8B1J - chains A and B of the 3 polymer chains in the assembly; structure by X-ray diffraction, 2.67 A resolution.

Chain A:
Protein: Dipeptide and tripeptide permease B
Organism: Escherichia coli
UniProt: P36837 (DTPB_ECOLI); residue numbers follow UniProt; this construct covers 1-489
Amino-acid sequence (489 residues; row label = number of the first residue in the row):
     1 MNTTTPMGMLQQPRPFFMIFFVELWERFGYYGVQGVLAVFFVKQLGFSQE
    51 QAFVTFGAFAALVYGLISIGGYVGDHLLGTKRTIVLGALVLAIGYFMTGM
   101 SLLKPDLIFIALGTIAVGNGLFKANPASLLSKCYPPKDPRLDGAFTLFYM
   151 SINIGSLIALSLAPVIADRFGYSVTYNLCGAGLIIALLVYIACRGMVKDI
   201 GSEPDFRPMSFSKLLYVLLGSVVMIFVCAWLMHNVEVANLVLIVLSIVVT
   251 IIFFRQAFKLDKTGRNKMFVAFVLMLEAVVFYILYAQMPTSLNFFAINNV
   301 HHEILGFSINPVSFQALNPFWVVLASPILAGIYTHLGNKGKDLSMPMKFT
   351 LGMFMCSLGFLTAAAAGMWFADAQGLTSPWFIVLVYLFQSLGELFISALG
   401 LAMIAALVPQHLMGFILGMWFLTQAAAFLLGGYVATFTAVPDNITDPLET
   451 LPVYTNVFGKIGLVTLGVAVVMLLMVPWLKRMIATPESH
Not modelled in the structure: 1-10, 257-265, 333-342, 409-412, 485-489
What the authors report for this chain:
  - binding site for Ser-leu: Arg-27, Asn-153, Ser-156, Asn-318, Glu-393

Chain B:
Protein: Nanobody 132
Organism: Lama glama
Notes: antibody fragment or engineered binder
Amino-acid sequence (127 residues; each row starts with the number of its first residue):
     2 VQLVESGGGLVQAGGSLRLSCAASGPTLSNYAVGWFRQAPGKEREFVAGI
    52 NWSSGLRYKDVVKGRFTVSRDNVKDTVYLQMNSLKPEDTAVYYCAARFGG
   102 MLPLQPSGYANWGQGTQVTVSSHHHHH
Disulfide bonds: Cys-22/Cys-95

Interface between chain A and chain B:
Contacting residue pairs (45):
  Lys-43(A) with Ser-30(B), hydrogen bond (side chain-backbone); Asn-31(B); Trp-53(B), hydrogen bond (side chain-backbone)
  Asp-168(A) with Pro-27(B); Thr-28(B); Asn-31(B), hydrogen bond; Tyr-32(B), hydrogen bond
  Arg-169(A) with Gly-26(B); Pro-27(B)
  Phe-294(A) with Trp-53(B), hydrophobic
  Ile-297(A) with Arg-98(B), hydrogen bond (backbone-side chain); Gly-100(B)
  Asn-298(A) with Arg-98(B); Met-102(B)
  Val-300(A) with Arg-98(B), hydrogen bond (backbone-side chain)
  His-301(A) with Ser-108(B)
  His-302(A) with Arg-98(B), hydrogen bond; Phe-99(B), hydrogen bond (side chain-backbone)
  Ser-308(A) with Ala-111(B)
  Asn-310(A) with Phe-99(B)
  Pro-311(A) with Phe-99(B)
  Gln-374(A) with Pro-104(B); Leu-105(B); Gln-106(B), hydrogen bond (side chain-backbone); Ser-108(B), hydrogen bond; Gly-109(B)
  Leu-376(A) with Arg-98(B); Gly-109(B)
  Asp-442(A) with Asn-52(B), hydrogen bond (backbone-side chain); Ser-54(B), hydrogen bond (backbone-side chain)
  Asn-443(A) with Gly-56(B)
  Ile-444(A) with Asn-52(B), hydrogen bond (backbone-side chain); Gly-101(B); Met-102(B)
  Thr-445(A) with Asn-52(B); Gly-56(B); Leu-57(B); Arg-58(B); Gly-101(B); Met-102(B); Leu-103(B), hydrogen bond (backbone-backbone)
  Asp-446(A) with Arg-58(B), salt bridge; Met-102(B)
  Pro-447(A) with Met-102(B)
  Thr-450(A) with Met-102(B)
Interface residues without a listed pair, chain A (27 interface residues in all): Val-39, Val-42, Asn-299, Val-312, Asp-372, Val-440
Interface residues without a listed pair, chain B (25 interface residues in all): Val-2

Overview:
27 residues of chain A and 25 residues of chain B are in contact; the contacts include 14 hydrogen bonds and 1
salt bridge. Among the polar pairs are Asp-446(A)/Arg-58(B), Lys-43(A)/Ser-30(B) and Lys-43(A)/Trp-53(B). From
the paper: a binding site for Ser-leu at Arg-27(A), Asn-153(A) and Ser-156(A) among others.
Chain A is Dipeptide and tripeptide permease B (Escherichia coli) and chain B is Nanobody 132 (Lama glama);
the structure, DtpB-Nb132-SL, was determined by X-ray diffraction (same publication as 8B17, 8B19, 8B1C, 8B1D,
8B1G, 8B1I and 8B1K).
